Entry 9GEN (electron microscopy, 3.76 A resolution); this record covers chains E and J of the 11 polymer chains in the assembly.

[Chain E]
Name: Histone H3.2
Organism: Xenopus laevis
UniProt: P84233 (H32_XENLA); residues 37-135 here correspond to UniProt positions 38-136 (UniProt number = residue number + 1)
Chain sequence (99 residues; numbered 37 to 135; the number before each row is that of its first residue):
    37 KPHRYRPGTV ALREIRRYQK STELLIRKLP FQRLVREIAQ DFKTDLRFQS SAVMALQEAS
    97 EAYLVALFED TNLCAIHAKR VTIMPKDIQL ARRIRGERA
Unresolved in the structure: 37, 135
Differences from the reference sequence: conflict Ala102 (Gly103 in P84233)
Swiss-Prot annotation at these positions:
  - modified residue: Lys37 (N6-methyllysine), Tyr41 (Phosphotyrosine), Lys56 (N6,N6,N6-trimethyllysine), Ser57 (Phosphoserine), Lys64 (N6-(2-hydroxyisobutyryl)lysine), Lys79 (N6,N6,N6-trimethyllysine), Thr80 (Phosphothreonine), Ser86 (Phosphoserine), Thr107 (Phosphothreonine), Lys115 (N6-acetyllysine), Lys122 (N6-(2-hydroxyisobutyryl)lysine)
  - lipidation: Cys110 (S-palmitoyl cysteine)

[Chain J]
Molecule: Widom-601 DNA
Sequence (147 nucleotides; each row starts with the number of its first residue; numbers below 1 keep their minus sign (DA-73 is residue -73)):
   -73 ATCGAGAATC CCGGTGCCGA GGCCGCTCAA TTGGTCGTAG ACAGCTCTAG CACCGCTTAA
   -13 ACGCACGTAC GCGCTGTCCC CCGCGTTTTA ACCGCCAAGG GGATTACTCC CTAGTCTCCA
    47 GGCACGTGTC AGATATATAC ATCCGAT
Unresolved in the structure: -73, 73

[Chain E / chain J interface]
Contacting residue pairs (22; chain E residue first):
  His39(E) - DC70(J)  sugar contact
  Tyr41(E) - DC69(J)  sugar contact
  Arg42(E) - DA-5(J)  salt bridge to the phosphate
  Arg42(E) - DC70(J)  hydrogen bond to the phosphate
  Arg42(E) - DG71(J)  phosphate contact
  Thr45(E) - DC69(J)  sugar contact
  Thr45(E) - DC70(J)  hydrogen bond to the phosphate
  Arg63(E) - DA-14(J)  sugar contact
  Arg63(E) - DA-13(J)  phosphate contact
  Arg72(E) - DC-23(J)  salt bridge to the phosphate
  Arg83(E) - DG-24(J)  base contact
  Arg83(E) - DC-23(J)  phosphate contact
  Phe84(E) - DG-24(J)  sugar contact
  Phe84(E) - DC-23(J)  hydrogen bond to the phosphate
  Gln85(E) - DG-24(J)  hydrogen bond to the phosphate
  Ser86(E) - DG-24(J)  phosphate contact
  Arg116(E) - DG-3(J)  sugar contact
  Arg116(E) - DC-2(J)  salt bridge to the phosphate
  Val117(E) - DG-3(J)  hydrogen bond to the phosphate
  Thr118(E) - DG-3(J)  hydrogen bond to the phosphate
  Met120(E) - DC-2(J)  phosphate contact
  Lys122(E) - DC-2(J)  salt bridge to the phosphate
Interface residues without a listed pair, chain E (18 interface residues in all): Arg40, Pro43, Leu82
Interface residues without a listed pair, chain J (12 interface residues in all): DC-8, DC-4

[Summary]
18 residues of chain E face 12 of chain J across their interface; the contacts include 6 hydrogen bonds and 4
salt bridges. Among the polar pairs are Arg42(E)-DC70(J), Thr45(E)-DC70(J) and Phe84(E)-DC-23(J).
Chain E is Histone H3.2 (Xenopus laevis) and chain J is Widom-601 DNA; the structure, Recombinant
Myeloperoxidase bound to nucleosome core particle, was determined by electron microscopy (same publication as
9GEO, 9GEP, 9GEQ, 9GER, 9IHD, 9IHE and 9IHF).
